2CMR - chains A and L of the 3 polymer chains in the assembly; structure by X-ray diffraction, 2.00 A resolution.

# Chain A
Molecule: Transmembrane glycoprotein
Source organism: Human immunodeficiency virus 1
Notes: fragment: 5-helix, residues 543-582 and 625-662
Reference sequence: P04578 (ENV_HV1H2); the construct has insertions or renumbered stretches relative to UniProt, so the offset changes along the chain: 2-41 = UniProt 543-582; 47-84 = UniProt 625-662; 90-129 = UniProt 543-582; 135-172 = UniProt 625-662; 1 more segments
Amino-acid sequence (226 residues; numbered 1 to 226; the number before each row is that of its first residue):
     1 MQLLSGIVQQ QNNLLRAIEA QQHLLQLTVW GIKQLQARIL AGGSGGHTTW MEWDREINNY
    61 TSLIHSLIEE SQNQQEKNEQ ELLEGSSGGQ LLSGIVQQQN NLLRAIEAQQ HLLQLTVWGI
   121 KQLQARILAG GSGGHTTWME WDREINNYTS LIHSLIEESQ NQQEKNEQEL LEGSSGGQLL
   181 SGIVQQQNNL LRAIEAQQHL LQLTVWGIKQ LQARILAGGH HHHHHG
Disordered / not traced: 43-48, 85-88, 129-137, 174-175, 217-226
UniProt features mapped onto this chain:
  - region: Lys33 to Ala41 (Immunosuppression), Glu84 (MPER), Lys121 to Ala129 (Immunosuppression), Glu172 (MPER), Lys209 to Ala217 (Immunosuppression)
  - glycosylation (N-linked (GlcNAc...) asparagine): Asn59, Asn147

# Chain L
Molecule: D5
Source organism: Homo sapiens
Amino-acid sequence (208 residues; numbered 1 to 207 plus 1 insertion-coded residue; the number before each row is that of its first residue):
     1 DIQMTQSPST LSASIGDRVT ITCRASEGIY HWLAWYQQKP GKAPKLLIYK ASSLASGAPS
    61 RFSGSGSGTD FTLTISSLQP DDFATYYCQQ YSNYPLTFGG GTKLEI
  106A K
   107 RTVAAPSVFI FPPSDEQLKS GTASVVCLLN NFYPREAKVQ WKVDNALQSG NSQESVTEQD
   167 SKDSTYSLSS TLTLSKADYE KHKVYACEVT HQGLSSPVTK S
Disulfides: Cys23-Cys88, Cys133-Cys193

# How chain A and chain L interact
Residue-residue contacts - 10 pairs, chain A then chain L:
  Arg143(A) - Tyr30(L)
  Asn146(A) - Tyr30(L)
  Asn146(A) - Trp32(L)  hydrogen bond
  Ser150(A) - Trp32(L)
  His153(A) - Trp32(L)
  His153(A) - Lys50(L)  hydrogen bond
  Trp206(A) - Tyr94(L)
  Lys209(A) - Ser92(L)  hydrogen bond (side chain-backbone)
  Lys209(A) - Asn93(L)
  Gln210(A) - Tyr94(L)
Also at the interface, not in a pair above, chain A (9 interface residues in all): Asp142, Thr149
Also at the interface, not in a pair above, chain L (8 interface residues in all): His31, Tyr91

# Summary
Chain A and chain L form an interface of 9 and 8 residues respectively, with 3 hydrogen bonds. Polar pairs
include Asn146(A)-Trp32(L), His153(A)-Lys50(L) and Lys209(A)-Ser92(L).
Here chain A is Transmembrane glycoprotein (Human immunodeficiency virus 1) and chain L is D5 (Homo sapiens).
Entry 2CMR (Crystal structure of the HIV-1 neutralizing antibody D5 Fab bound to the gp41 inner-core mimetic
5-helix) was determined by X-ray diffraction.
